PDB entry 8Z6R | electron microscopy, 2.87 A resolution | chains E and I of the 9 polymer chains in the assembly

# Chain E (and I)
Molecule: CYFN1006-1 heavy chain
From: Homo sapiens
Notes: chain I of this document is another copy of the same molecule, construct and numbering; everything in this record applies to it too
Chain sequence (451 residues; numbered 1 to 458 plus 1 insertion-coded residue; 8 numbers in that range are skipped by the numbering (no residue carries them; nothing is unmodelled there); the number before each row is that of its first residue):
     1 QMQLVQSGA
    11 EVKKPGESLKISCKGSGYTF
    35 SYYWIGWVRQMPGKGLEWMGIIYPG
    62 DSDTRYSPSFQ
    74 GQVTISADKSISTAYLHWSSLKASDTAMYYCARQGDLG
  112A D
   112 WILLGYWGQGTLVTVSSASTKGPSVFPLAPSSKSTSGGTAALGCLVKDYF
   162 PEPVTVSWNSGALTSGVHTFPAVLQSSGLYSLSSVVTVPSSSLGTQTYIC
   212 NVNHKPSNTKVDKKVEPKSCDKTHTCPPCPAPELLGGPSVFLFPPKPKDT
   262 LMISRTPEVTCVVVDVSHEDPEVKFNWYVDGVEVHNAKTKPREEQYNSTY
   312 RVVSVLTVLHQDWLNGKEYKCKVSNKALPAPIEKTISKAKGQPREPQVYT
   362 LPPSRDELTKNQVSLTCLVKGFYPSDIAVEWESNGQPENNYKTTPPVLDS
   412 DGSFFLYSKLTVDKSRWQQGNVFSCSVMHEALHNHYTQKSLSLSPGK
Unresolved in the structure: 140-143, 147-150, 200-208, 227-458
Disulfide bonds: Cys155-Cys211

# How chain E and chain I interact
Pairs across the interface - 6 pairs, chain E then chain I:
  Lys20(E) - Gly27(I)  hydrogen bond (side chain-backbone)
  Ser63(E) - Tyr36(I)
  Lys82(E) - Lys82(I)
  Ser83(E) - Lys82(I)
  Ser83(E) - Ser83(I)
  Ser83(E) - Ser85(I)  hydrogen bond
Also at the interface, not in a pair above, chain E (8 interface residues in all): Ser79, Ala80, Asp81, Ile84
Also at the interface, not in a pair above, chain I (7 interface residues in all): Thr29, Ile84

# In short
The interface between chain E and chain I involves 8 residues on one side and 7 on the other, with 2 hydrogen
bonds. Polar pairs include Lys20(E)-Gly27(I) and Ser83(E)-Ser85(I).
Chain E and chain I are both CYFN1006-1 heavy chain (Homo sapiens); the structure, Structure of XBB.1.16 S
trimer with 3 down-RBDs complex with antibody CYFN1006-1, was determined by electron microscopy.
